PDB entry 5YSY | X-ray diffraction, 2.00 A resolution | chain A

== Chain A ==
Molecule: Vitamin D3 receptor
Source organism: Homo sapiens
Notes: fragment: ligand binding domain
Reference sequence: P11473 (VDR_HUMAN); numbering as in UniProt; present here: 118-164, 216-423
Amino-acid sequence (255 residues; row label = number of the first residue in the row; note: 51 numbers in that range are skipped by the numbering (no residue carries them; nothing is unmodelled there)):
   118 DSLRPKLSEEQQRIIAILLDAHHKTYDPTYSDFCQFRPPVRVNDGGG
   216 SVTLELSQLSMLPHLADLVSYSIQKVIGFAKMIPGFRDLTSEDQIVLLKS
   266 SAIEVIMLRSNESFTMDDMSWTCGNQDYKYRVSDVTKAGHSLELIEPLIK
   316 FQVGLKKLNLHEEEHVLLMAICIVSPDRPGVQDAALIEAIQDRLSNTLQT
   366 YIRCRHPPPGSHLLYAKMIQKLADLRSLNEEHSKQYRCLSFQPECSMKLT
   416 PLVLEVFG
Residues lining bound ligands: 90L ((1R,2R,3R)-5-[(E)-2-[(1R,3aS,7aR)-7a-methyl-1-[(2R)-6-methyl-6-oxidanyl-heptan-2-yl]-1,2,3,3a,6,7-hexahydroinden-4-yl]e thenyl]-2-(3-oxidanylpropyl)cyclohex-4-ene-1,3-diol): Thr142, Tyr143, Asp144, Tyr147, Phe150, Leu227, Leu230, Leu233, Val234, Tyr236, Ser237, Lys240, Ile268, Ile271, Met272, Arg274, Ser275, Ser278, Trp286, Cys288, Tyr295, Val300, His305, Leu309, Leu313, His397, Tyr401, Leu404, Val418, Phe422

== Overview ==
Ligands of chain A: compound 90L.
Chain A is Vitamin D3 receptor (Homo sapiens); the structure, Crystal structure of the human vitamin D
receptor ligand binding domain complexed with
(1R,2R,3R)-5-[(E)-2-{(1R,3aS,7aR)-1-[(R)-6-hydroxy-6-methylheptan-2-yl]-7a-methyl-2,3,3a,6,7,7a-hexahydro-1H-inden-4-yl}vinyl]-2-(3-hydroxypropyl)cyclohex-4-ene-1,3-diol,
was determined by X-ray diffraction together with 5YT2 from the same study.
